7Z3R - chains A and B; structure by X-ray diffraction, 2.95 A resolution.

# Chain A
Protein: Leptin
Source organism: Mus musculus
Reference sequence: P41160 (LEP_MOUSE); numbering as in UniProt (aligned over 21-167)
Sequence (148 residues; numbered 20 to 167; the number before each row is that of its first residue):
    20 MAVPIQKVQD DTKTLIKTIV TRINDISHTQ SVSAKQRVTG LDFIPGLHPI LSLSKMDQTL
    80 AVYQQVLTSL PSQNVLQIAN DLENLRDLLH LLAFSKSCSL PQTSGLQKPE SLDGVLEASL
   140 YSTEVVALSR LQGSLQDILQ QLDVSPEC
Unresolved in the structure: 20-21, 122-126
Cystine bridges: C117-C167
Differences from the reference sequence: initiating methionine (20)
UniProt features mapped onto this chain:
  - natural variant: Q49 (deletion: In 30% the clones)

# Chain B
Protein: Leptin receptor
Source organism: Mus musculus
Reference sequence: P48356 (LEPR_MOUSE); residue numbers follow UniProt; this construct covers 328-633
Sequence (330 residues; row label = number of the first residue in the row):
   304 AHHHHHHPGG PGSENLYFQG GSSGTQDVVY FPPKILTSVG SNASFHCIYK NENQIISSKQ
   364 IVWWRNLAEK IPEIQYSIVS DRVSKVTFSN LKATRPRGKF TYDAVYCCNE QACHHRYAEL
   424 YVIDVNINIS CETDGYLTKM TCRWSPSTIQ SLVGSTVQLR YHRRSLYCPD SPSIHPTSEP
   484 KNCVLQRDGF YECVFQPIFL LSGYTMWIRI NHSLGSLDSP PTCVLPDSVV KPLPPSNVKA
   544 EITVNTGLLK VSWEKPVFPE NNLQFQIRYG LSGKEIQWKT HEVFDAKSKS ASLLVSDLSA
   604 VYVVQVRCRR LDGLGYWSNW SSPAYTLVMD
Unresolved in the structure: 304-326, 633
Cystine bridges: C350-C410, C411-C416, C434-C445, C471-C526, C486-C496
Covalently attached groups: N-acetylglucosamine (NAG) linked to N345
Differences from the reference sequence: expression tag (304-327); engineered mutation S602 (Cys in P48356)
UniProt features mapped onto this chain:
  - region: H465 to E482 (Leptin-binding)
  - motif: W620 to S624 (WSXWS motif)
  - glycosylation (N-linked (GlcNAc...) asparagine): N345, N431, N514, N622
  - natural variant: V541 (V541I: In strain: NZO), D600 (D600N: In strain: KK Obese)

# How chain A and chain B interact
Pairs across the interface - 35 pairs, chain A then chain B:
  V27(A) - Y470(B)
  D30(A) - Y470(B)  hydrogen bond
  T33(A) - N564(B)
  K36(A) - E563(B)
  T37(A) - L440(B)
  T37(A) - F561(B)
  T37(A) - E563(B)
  T40(A) - V560(B)
  T40(A) - F561(B)
  T40(A) - E563(B)  hydrogen bond
  R41(A) - Y439(B)  hydrogen bond (side chain-backbone)
  R41(A) - L440(B)  hydrogen bond (side chain-backbone)
  R41(A) - L503(B)
  R41(A) - F561(B)
  Q92(A) - Q499(B)  hydrogen bond
  Q96(A) - L440(B)
  Q96(A) - T441(B)
  Q96(A) - P500(B)
  Q96(A) - I501(B)  hydrogen bond (side chain-backbone)
  N99(A) - P500(B)
  N99(A) - I501(B)  hydrogen bond (side chain-backbone)
  N99(A) - F502(B)
  E102(A) - R466(B)  salt bridge
  E102(A) - F502(B)
  N103(A) - S468(B)
  N103(A) - L469(B)
  N103(A) - F502(B)
  N103(A) - L503(B)  hydrogen bond (side chain-backbone)
  N103(A) - L504(B)  hydrogen bond (side chain-backbone)
  N103(A) - S505(B)  hydrogen bond
  D106(A) - S468(B)
  D106(A) - L469(B)
  L107(A) - L469(B)
  L107(A) - Y470(B)
  L107(A) - L504(B)  hydrophobic
Also at the interface, not in a pair above, chain A (18 interface residues in all): K26, L34, D100, L110

# In short
The chain A/chain B interface involves 18 residues from each chain; the contacts include 10 hydrogen bonds and
1 salt bridge. Among the polar pairs are E102(A)-R466(B), D30(A)-Y470(B) and T40(A)-E563(B).
N-acetylglucosamine is covalently linked to N345(B).
Here chain A is Leptin and chain B is Leptin receptor, both from Mus musculus. Entry 7Z3R (Crystal structure
of the mouse leptin:LepR-IgCRH2 complex to 2.95 A resolution) was determined by X-ray diffraction (same
publication as 7Z3Q, 8AV2, 8AVB, 8AVC, 8AVD, 8AVE and 3 further entries).
